PDB entry 4LJZ | X-ray diffraction, 3.59 A resolution | chains B and D of the 6 polymer chains in the assembly

# Chain B
Molecule: DNA-directed RNA polymerase subunit alpha
Organism: Escherichia coli
Notes: EC 2.7.7.6
Reference sequence: C9QXI7 (C9QXI7_ECOD1); numbering as in UniProt (aligned over 1-234)
Sequence (239 residues; row label = number of the first residue in the row):
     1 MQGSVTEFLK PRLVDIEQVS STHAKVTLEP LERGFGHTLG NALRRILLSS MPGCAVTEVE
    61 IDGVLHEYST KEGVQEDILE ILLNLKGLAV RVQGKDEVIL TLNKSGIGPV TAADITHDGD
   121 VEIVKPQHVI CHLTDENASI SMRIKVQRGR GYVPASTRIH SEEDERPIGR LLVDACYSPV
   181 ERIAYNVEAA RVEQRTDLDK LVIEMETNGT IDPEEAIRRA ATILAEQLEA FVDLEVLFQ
Not modelled in the structure: 1-5, 161-171, 237-239
Differences from the reference sequence: expression tag (235-239)

# Chain D
Molecule: DNA-directed RNA polymerase subunit beta'
Organism: Escherichia coli BW2952
Notes: EC 2.7.7.6
Reference sequence: C5A0S8 (C5A0S8_ECOBW); numbering as in UniProt (aligned over 1-1407)
Sequence (1407 residues; each row starts with the number of its first residue):
     1 MKDLLKFLKA QTKTEEFDAI KIALASPDMI RSWSFGEVKK PETINYRTFK PERDGLFCAR
    61 IFGPVKDYEC LCGKYKRLKH RGVICEKCGV EVTQTKVRRE RMGHIELASP TAHIWFLKSL
   121 PSRIGLLLDM PLRDIERVLY FESYVVIEGG MTNLERQQIL TEEQYLDALE EFGDEFDAKM
   181 GAEAIQALLK SMDLEQECEQ LREELNETNS ETKRKKLTKR IKLLEAFVQS GNKPEWMILT
   241 VLPVLPPDLR PLVPLDGGRF ATSDLNDLYR RVINRNNRLK RLLDLAAPDI IVRNEKRMLQ
   301 EAVDALLDNG RRGRAITGSN KRPLKSLADM IKGKQGRFRQ NLLGKRVDYS GRSVITVGPY
   361 LRLHQCGLPK KMALELFKPF IYGKLELRGL ATTIKAAKKM VEREEAVVWD ILDEVIREHP
   421 VLLNRAPTLH RLGIQAFEPV LIEGKAIQLH PLVCAAYNAD FDGDQMAVHV PLTLEAQLEA
   481 RALMMSTNNI LSPANGEPII VPSQDVVLGL YYMTRDCVNA KGEGMVLTGP KEAERLYRSG
   541 LASLHARVKV RITEYEKDAN GELVAKTSLK DTTVGRAILW MIVPKGLPYS IVNQALGKKA
   601 ISKMLNTCYR ILGLKPTVIF ADQIMYTGFA YAARSGASVG IDDMVIPEKK HEIISEAEAE
   661 VAEIQEQFQS GLVTAGERYN KVIDIWAAAN DRVSKAMMDN LQTETVINRD GQEEKQVSFN
   721 SIYMMADSGA RGSAAQIRQL AGMRGLMAKP DGSIIETPIT ANFREGLNVL QYFISTHGAR
   781 KGLADTALKT ANSGYLTRRL VDVAQDLVVT EDDCGTHEGI MMTPVIEGGD VKEPLRDRVL
   841 GRVTAEDVLK PGTADILVPR NTLLHEQWCD LLEENSVDAV KVRSVVSCDT DFGVCAHCYG
   901 RDLARGHIIN KGEAIGVIAA QSIGEPGTQL TMRTFHIGGA ASRAAAESSI QVKNKGSIKL
   961 SNVKSVVNSS GKLVITSRNT ELKLIDEFGR TKESYKVPYG AVLAKGDGEQ VAGGETVANW
  1021 DPHTMPVITE VSGFVRFTDM IDGQTITRQT DELTGLSSLV VLDSAERTAG GKDLRPALKI
  1081 VDAQGNDVLI PGTDMPAQYF LPGKAIVQLE DGVQISSGDT LARIPQESGG TKDITGGLPR
  1141 VADLFEARRP KEPAILAEIS GIVSFGKETK GKRRLVITPV DGSDPYEEMI PKWRQLNVFE
  1201 GERVERGDVI SDGPEAPHDI LRLRGVHAVT RYIVNEVQDV YRLQGVKIND KHIEVIVRQM
  1261 LRKATIVNAG SSDFLEGEQV EYSRVKIANR ELEANGKVGA TYSRDLLGIT KASLATESFI
  1321 SAASFQETTR VLTEAAVAGK RDELRGLKEN VIVGRLIPAG TGYAYHQDRM RRRAAGEAPA
  1381 APQVTAEDAS ASLAELLNAG LGGSDNE
Not modelled in the structure: 1-7, 932-1134, 1377-1407
Bound ions: Zn2+ site 1: Cys-70, Cys-72, Cys-85; Zn2+ site 2: Cys-814, Cys-888, Cys-895, Cys-898
Residues lining bound ligands: Mg2+ (MG): Asp-460, Asp-462, Asp-464

# Interface between chain B and chain D
Contacting residue pairs (17; chain B residue first):
  Arg-44(B) / Arg-538(D)
  Leu-48(B) / Arg-535(D)
  Glu-80(B) / Arg-551(D)
  Glu-80(B) / Leu-569(D)
  Leu-83(B) / Arg-551(D)
  Asn-84(B) / Arg-551(D)  hydrogen bond
  Val-180(B) / Arg-535(D)
  Glu-181(B) / Lys-531(D)  salt bridge
  Glu-181(B) / Arg-535(D)  hydrogen bond (backbone-side chain)
  Arg-182(B) / Glu-534(D)  salt bridge
  Arg-182(B) / Met-581(D)  hydrogen bond
  Arg-191(B) / Lys-370(D)
  Arg-191(B) / Trp-409(D)
  Arg-191(B) / Asp-410(D)  salt bridge
  Arg-191(B) / Asp-413(D)  salt bridge
  Thr-196(B) / Glu-443(D)
  Glu-206(B) / Lys-531(D)  salt bridge
Also at the interface, not in a pair above, chain B (13 interface residues in all): Ser-49, Lys-86
Also at the interface, not in a pair above, chain D (16 interface residues in all): Val-526, Thr-528, Glu-532, Ser-539

# In short
The interface between chain B and chain D involves 13 residues on one side and 16 on the other; the contacts
include 3 hydrogen bonds and 5 salt bridges. Among the polar pairs are Glu-181(B)/Lys-531(D),
Arg-182(B)/Glu-534(D) and Arg-191(B)/Asp-410(D). Ligands of chain D: Mg2+.
Here chain B is DNA-directed RNA polymerase subunit alpha (Escherichia coli) and chain D is DNA-directed RNA
polymerase subunit beta' (Escherichia coli BW2952). Entry 4LJZ (Crystal Structure Analysis of the E.coli
holoenzyme) was determined by X-ray diffraction (same publication as 4LK0, 4LK1 and 4LLG).
